6DMF - chain A; structure by X-ray diffraction, 2.40 A resolution.

# Chain A
Protein: mixed-linkage glucan utilization locus (MLGUL) SGBP-B
Source organism: Bacteroides ovatus (strain ATCC 8483 / DSM 1896 / JCM 5824 / NCTC 11153)
Reference sequence: A7LY27 (A7LY27_BACO1); residues 40-558 here = UniProt positions 40-558
Amino-acid sequence (520 residues; each row starts with the number of its first residue):
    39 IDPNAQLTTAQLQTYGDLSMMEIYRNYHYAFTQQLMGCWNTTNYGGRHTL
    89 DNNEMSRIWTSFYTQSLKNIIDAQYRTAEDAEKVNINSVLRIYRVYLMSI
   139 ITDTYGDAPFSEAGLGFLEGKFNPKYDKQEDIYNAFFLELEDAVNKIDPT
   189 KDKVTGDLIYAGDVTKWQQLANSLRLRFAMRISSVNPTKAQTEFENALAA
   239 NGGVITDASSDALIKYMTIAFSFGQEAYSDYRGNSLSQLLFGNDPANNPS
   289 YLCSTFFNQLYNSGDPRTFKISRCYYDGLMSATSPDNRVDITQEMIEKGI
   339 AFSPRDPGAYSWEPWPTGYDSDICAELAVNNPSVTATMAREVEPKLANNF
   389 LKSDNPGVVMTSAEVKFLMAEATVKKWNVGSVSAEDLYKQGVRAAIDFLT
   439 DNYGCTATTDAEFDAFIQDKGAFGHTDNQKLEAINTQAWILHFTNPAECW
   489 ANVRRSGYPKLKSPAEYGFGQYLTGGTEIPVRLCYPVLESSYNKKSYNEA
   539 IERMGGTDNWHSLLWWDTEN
Not modelled in the structure: 153-159
Sequence notes: expression tag (39)
Bound ions: Mg2+: Arg492, Asp555, Glu557
Reported in the primary citation:
  - binding site for beta-D-glucopyranose: Trp77, Tyr266, Trp350
  - mutagenesis - W77A, W350A: abolished binding to bMLG
  - mutagenesis - Y266A: decreased binding to MLG
  - mutagenesis - W77A/W350A: abolished growth in response to MLG

# In short
Arg492, Asp555 and Glu557 coordinate Mg2+. The paper reports a binding site for beta-D-glucopyranose at Trp77,
Tyr266 and Trp350; W77A and W350A abolish binding to bMLG; 4 substitutions were tested in all.
Chain A is mixed-linkage glucan utilization locus (MLGUL) SGBP-B (Bacteroides ovatus (strain ATCC 8483 / DSM
1896 / JCM 5824 / NCTC 11153)); the structure, Bacteroides ovatus mixed-linkage glucan utilization locus
(MLGUL) SGBP-A with cellohexaose, was determined by X-ray diffraction (same publication as 6E57, 6E60, 6E61
and 6E9B).
